PDB entry 1FPN | X-ray diffraction, 2.60 A resolution | chains 2 and 3 of the 4 polymer chains in the assembly

[Chain 2]
Protein: Coat protein VP2
Organism: Human rhinovirus 2
Reference sequence: P04936 (POLG_HRV2); residues 1-261 here correspond to UniProt positions 70-330 (UniProt number = residue number + 69)
Chain sequence (261 residues; row label = number of the first residue in the row):
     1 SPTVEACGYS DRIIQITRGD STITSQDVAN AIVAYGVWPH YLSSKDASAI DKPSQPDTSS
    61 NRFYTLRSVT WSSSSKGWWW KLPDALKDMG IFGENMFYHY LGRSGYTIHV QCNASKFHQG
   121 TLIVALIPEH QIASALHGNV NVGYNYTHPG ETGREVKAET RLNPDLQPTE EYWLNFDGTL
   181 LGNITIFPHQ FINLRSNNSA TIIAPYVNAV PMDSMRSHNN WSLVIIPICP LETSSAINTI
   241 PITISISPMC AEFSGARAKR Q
Disordered / not traced: 1-11
Curated features (UniProtKB/Swiss-Prot):
  - site: Gln-261 (Cleavage)

[Chain 3]
Protein: Coat protein VP3
Organism: Human rhinovirus 2
Reference sequence: P04936 (POLG_HRV2); residues 1-237 here correspond to UniProt positions 331-567 (UniProt number = residue number + 330)
Chain sequence (237 residues; numbered 1 to 237; the number before each row is that of its first residue):
     1 GLPVFITPGS GQFLTTDDFQ SPCALPWYHP TKEISIPGEV KNLVEICQVD SLVPINNTDT
    61 YINSENMYSV VLQSSINAPD KIFSIRTDVA SQPLATTLIG EISSYFTHWT GSLRFSFMFC
   121 GTANTTVKLL LAYTPPGIAE PTTRKDAMLG THVIWDVGLQ STISMVVPWI SASHYRNTSP
   181 GRSTSGYITC WYQTRLVIPP QTPPTARLLC FVSGCKDFCL RMARDTNLHL QSGAIAQ
Curated features (UniProtKB/Swiss-Prot):
  - region: Ile-235 to Gln-237 (Amphipathic alpha-helix)

[Chain 2 / chain 3 interface]
Contacting residue pairs - 65 pairs, chain 2 then chain 3:
  Tyr-35(2) / Pro-37(3)  hydrophobic
  Tyr-35(2) / Gly-38(3)
  Val-37(2) / Pro-37(3)  hydrophobic
  Lys-45(2) / Lys-32(3)  hydrogen bond (backbone-side chain)
  Asp-46(2) / Ile-34(3)
  Asp-46(2) / Ser-35(3)  hydrogen bond (side chain-backbone)
  Ala-47(2) / Lys-32(3)  hydrogen bond (backbone-side chain)
  Lys-76(2) / Glu-65(3)  salt bridge
  Lys-116(2) / Thr-122(3)
  Lys-116(2) / Ala-123(3)
  Lys-116(2) / Asn-124(3)  hydrogen bond (backbone-side chain)
  Phe-117(2) / Thr-122(3)
  Phe-117(2) / Asn-124(3)
  Phe-117(2) / Gln-201(3)
  Phe-117(2) / Thr-202(3)
  His-118(2) / Thr-122(3)  hydrogen bond (backbone-side chain)
  Gln-119(2) / Cys-120(3)
  Gln-119(2) / Gly-121(3)
  Gln-119(2) / Thr-122(3)  hydrogen bond (side chain-backbone)
  Gln-119(2) / Pro-203(3)
  Gln-119(2) / Thr-205(3)  hydrogen bond (side chain-backbone)
  Thr-121(2) / Met-118(3)
  Thr-121(2) / Cys-120(3)  hydrogen bond
  Tyr-172(2) / Glu-65(3)  hydrogen bond
  Trp-173(2) / Asn-63(3)  hydrogen bond (side chain-backbone)
  Leu-180(2) / Tyr-68(3)
  Leu-180(2) / Thr-96(3)
  Leu-181(2) / Tyr-68(3)  hydrogen bond (backbone-side chain)
  Gly-182(2) / Ser-51(3)
  Gly-182(2) / Leu-52(3)  hydrogen bond (backbone-backbone)
  Gly-182(2) / Tyr-68(3)
  Asn-183(2) / Ser-51(3)
  Asn-183(2) / Thr-96(3)  hydrogen bond (side chain-backbone)
  Asn-183(2) / Thr-97(3)
  Asn-183(2) / Leu-98(3)  hydrogen bond (side chain-backbone)
  Thr-185(2) / Val-49(3)
  Thr-185(2) / Asp-50(3)  hydrogen bond (side chain-backbone)
  Thr-185(2) / Ser-51(3)
  Ile-186(2) / Leu-98(3)  hydrophobic
  Phe-191(2) / Phe-211(3)  hydrophobic
  Asn-193(2) / Met-118(3)
  Asn-193(2) / Phe-119(3)
  Asn-193(2) / Cys-120(3)
  Arg-195(2) / Phe-119(3)
  Arg-195(2) / Gly-121(3)  hydrogen bond (side chain-backbone)
  Arg-195(2) / Thr-122(3)  hydrogen bond (side chain-backbone)
  Arg-195(2) / Ala-123(3)
  Arg-195(2) / Thr-125(3)  hydrogen bond (side chain-backbone)
  Arg-195(2) / Gly-158(3)  hydrogen bond (side chain-backbone)
  Arg-195(2) / Ser-161(3)  hydrogen bond
  Ser-196(2) / Ser-161(3)  hydrogen bond
  Pro-205(2) / Pro-37(3)  hydrophobic
  Tyr-206(2) / Pro-37(3)
  Val-207(2) / Pro-37(3)  hydrophobic
  Asn-208(2) / Ile-36(3)
  Ala-209(2) / Ile-34(3)
  Val-210(2) / Ile-34(3)
  Pro-211(2) / Ile-34(3)
  Cys-229(2) / Cys-120(3)  hydrophobic
  Cys-229(2) / Arg-207(3)
  Cys-229(2) / Leu-209(3)  hydrophobic
  Pro-230(2) / Arg-207(3)
  Glu-232(2) / Pro-203(3)
  Thr-233(2) / Pro-203(3)
  Ser-234(2) / Gln-201(3)
Interface residues without a listed pair, chain 2 (39 interface residues in all): Gly-120, Ile-123, Pro-227, Ile-228
Interface residues without a listed pair, chain 3 (43 interface residues in all): Glu-33, Ile-46, Ser-64, Ser-69, Val-157, Leu-159, Gln-160, Pro-199, Pro-200, Ala-206

[Summary]
Chain 2 and chain 3 form an interface of 39 and 43 residues respectively; the contacts include 21 hydrogen
bonds and 1 salt bridge. Among the polar pairs are Lys-76(2)/Glu-65(3), Lys-45(2)/Lys-32(3) and
Asp-46(2)/Ser-35(3).
Here chain 2 is Coat protein VP2 and chain 3 is Coat protein VP3, both from Human rhinovirus 2. Entry 1FPN
(Human rhinovirus serotype 2 (HRV2)) was determined by X-ray diffraction.
